PDB entry 9F62 | electron microscopy, 5.44 A resolution (low resolution: residue-level contacts below are approximate; hydrogen-bond / salt-bridge calls are withheld) | chains 5A and 5B of the 214 polymer chains in the assembly

== Chain 5A ==
Name: NADH:ubiquinone oxidoreductase 24 kD subunit
Organism: Chlamydomonas reinhardtii
Notes: EC 1.6.5.3
UniProtKB: Q6V9B3 (Q6V9B3_CHLRE); residues 1-282 here = UniProt positions 1-282
Chain sequence (282 residues; each row starts with the number of its first residue):
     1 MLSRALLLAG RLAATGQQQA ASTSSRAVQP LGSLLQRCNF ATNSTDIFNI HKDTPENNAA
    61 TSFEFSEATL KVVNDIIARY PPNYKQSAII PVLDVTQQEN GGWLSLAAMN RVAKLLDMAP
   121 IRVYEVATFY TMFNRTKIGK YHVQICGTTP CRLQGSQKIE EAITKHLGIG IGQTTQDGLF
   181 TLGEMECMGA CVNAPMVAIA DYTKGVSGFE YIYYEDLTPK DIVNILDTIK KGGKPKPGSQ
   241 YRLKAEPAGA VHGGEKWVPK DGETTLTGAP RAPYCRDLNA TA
Unresolved in the structure: 1-41, 281-282
Ion coordination: 2Fe-2S cluster Fe: C146, C151, C187, C191
Residues lining bound ligands: 2Fe-2S cluster (FES): C146, T148, P150, C151, C187, M188, G189, A190, C191, M196

== Chain 5B ==
Name: NADH dehydrogenase [ubiquinone] flavoprotein 1, mitochondrial
Organism: Chlamydomonas reinhardtii
Notes: EC 7.1.1.2
UniProtKB: A8ICJ1 (A8ICJ1_CHLRE); residues 1-484 here = UniProt positions 1-484
Chain sequence (484 residues; each row starts with the number of its first residue):
     1 MQRTGGLVSQ LAGAQLTGAL QELKTGVLLA FSTAAPAAGA PPPPPPPPAK TSFGGLKDED
    61 RIFQNIYGRH DLSIKGAMSR GDWYMTKEII GKGRDWIIDQ MKKSGLRGRG GAGFPSGLKW
   121 SFMPKASDGR PSYLVVNGDE SEPGTCKDRE IMRHEPHKLV EGCLMAGVAM GARAGYIYIR
   181 GEFVQERRAV ERAISEAYAK GFLGKNACGS GVDFDLMVHY GAGAYICGEE TALIESLEGK
   241 QGKPRLKPPF PAGVGLYGCP TTVTNVETVA VSPTILRRGP EWFSSFGRKN NAGTKLFCIS
   301 GHVNRPVTVE EEMSIPLKEL IERHAGGVRG GWDNLLAIIP GGSSVPLLPK KICDGVLMDF
   361 DALKEAQSGL GTAAVIVMDK STDVIDAIAR LSYFYKHESC GQCTPCREGT GWLYDIMTRM
   421 KKGDARLEEI DMLWEITKQI EGHTICALGD AAAWPVQGLI RHFRGEMEER IKSAGGKKKL
   481 AATA
Unresolved in the structure: 1-48, 484
Ion coordination: 4Fe-4S cluster Fe: C400, C403, C406, C446
Residues lining bound ligands:
  - FMN (flavin mononucleotide): G108, R109, G110, K119, N137, D139, E140, S141, E142, Y225, G228, E229, E230, V263, T264, N265, T268, A447, L448
  - 4Fe-4S cluster (SF4): I226, P244, S399, C400, G401, Q402, C403, C406, R407, T444, I445, C446, L448, G449

== Chain 5A / chain 5B interface ==
Contacting residue pairs (136; chain 5A residue first):
  T42(5A) - H397(5B)
  R79(5A) - Y176(5B)
  R79(5A) - V218(5B)
  Y80(5A) - Y176(5B)
  Y80(5A) - H219(5B)
  Y80(5A) - Y257(5B)
  Y84(5A) - Y257(5B)
  Q86(5A) - E238(5B)
  Q86(5A) - G239(5B)
  S87(5A) - H219(5B)
  S87(5A) - L237(5B)
  S87(5A) - E238(5B)
  S87(5A) - G239(5B)
  S87(5A) - Y257(5B)
  I89(5A) - G239(5B)
  I90(5A) - Y220(5B)
  I90(5A) - A222(5B)
  I90(5A) - S236(5B)
  P91(5A) - H219(5B)
  P91(5A) - Y220(5B)
  D94(5A) - Y220(5B)
  E125(5A) - Q241(5B)
  F129(5A) - Q241(5B)
  F129(5A) - G242(5B)
  Y130(5A) - A222(5B)
  Y130(5A) - S236(5B)
  Y130(5A) - K240(5B)
  Y130(5A) - G242(5B)
  T131(5A) - A222(5B)
  T131(5A) - G223(5B)
  T131(5A) - H397(5B)
  M132(5A) - G181(5B)
  M132(5A) - E182(5B)
  M132(5A) - A222(5B)
  M132(5A) - G223(5B)
  F133(5A) - A222(5B)
  G147(5A) - R390(5B)
  T148(5A) - P143(5B)
  T149(5A) - A387(5B)
  T149(5A) - R390(5B)
  T149(5A) - L391(5B)
  P150(5A) - I376(5B)
  R152(5A) - D386(5B)
  L153(5A) - H302(5B)
  L153(5A) - M378(5B)
  L153(5A) - T382(5B)
  Q154(5A) - G301(5B)
  Q154(5A) - R329(5B)
  E184(5A) - R390(5B)
  E186(5A) - R390(5B)
  E186(5A) - F394(5B)
  E186(5A) - E398(5B)
  C187(5A) - P143(5B)
  C187(5A) - R180(5B)
  M188(5A) - R180(5B)
  M188(5A) - E182(5B)
  M188(5A) - F183(5B)
  G189(5A) - C146(5B)
  G189(5A) - R149(5B)
  G189(5A) - R180(5B)
  C191(5A) - G144(5B)
  C191(5A) - S300(5B)
  V192(5A) - C146(5B)
  V192(5A) - I299(5B)
  V192(5A) - P306(5B)
  V192(5A) - V307(5B)
  V192(5A) - T308(5B)
  F209(5A) - R188(5B)
  Y211(5A) - E182(5B)
  Y211(5A) - V184(5B)
  Y211(5A) - Q185(5B)
  I212(5A) - Q185(5B)
  Y213(5A) - R149(5B)
  Y213(5A) - E182(5B)
  Y213(5A) - F183(5B)
  E215(5A) - R149(5B)
  R242(5A) - P306(5B)
  K244(5A) - Y67(5B)
  K244(5A) - R153(5B)
  K244(5A) - H154(5B)
  A245(5A) - Y67(5B)
  A245(5A) - E150(5B)
  A245(5A) - V307(5B)
  A245(5A) - T308(5B)
  E246(5A) - Y67(5B)
  P247(5A) - Y67(5B)
  P247(5A) - R305(5B)
  P247(5A) - V307(5B)
  A248(5A) - N304(5B)
  A248(5A) - R305(5B)
  G249(5A) - N304(5B)
  G249(5A) - P306(5B)
  A250(5A) - V303(5B)
  A250(5A) - N304(5B)
  A250(5A) - P306(5B)
  A250(5A) - R329(5B)
  V251(5A) - R329(5B)
  H252(5A) - R329(5B)
  G253(5A) - R329(5B)
  K260(5A) - R305(5B)
  D261(5A) - R305(5B)
  G262(5A) - R305(5B)
  E263(5A) - R305(5B)
  E263(5A) - R323(5B)
  E263(5A) - H324(5B)
  T264(5A) - R305(5B)
  T265(5A) - D58(5B)
  T265(5A) - R61(5B)
  T265(5A) - V309(5B)
  L266(5A) - D58(5B)
  L266(5A) - R61(5B)
  L266(5A) - F63(5B)
  L266(5A) - Q64(5B)
  L266(5A) - I66(5B)
  L266(5A) - R69(5B)
  G268(5A) - R69(5B)
  P270(5A) - H70(5B)
  R271(5A) - E59(5B)
  R271(5A) - Q64(5B)
  R271(5A) - R80(5B)
  R271(5A) - R278(5B)
  P273(5A) - M78(5B)
  P273(5A) - S79(5B)
  P273(5A) - G81(5B)
  Y274(5A) - Y84(5B)
  Y274(5A) - R277(5B)
  C275(5A) - R277(5B)
  R276(5A) - Q100(5B)
  R276(5A) - L276(5B)
  R276(5A) - R277(5B)
  R276(5A) - G279(5B)
  R276(5A) - P280(5B)
  L278(5A) - I89(5B)
  L278(5A) - K92(5B)
  L278(5A) - W96(5B)
  N279(5A) - K92(5B)
Also at the interface, not in a pair above, chain 5A (71 interface residues in all): N43, P81, V95, V126, M185, A190, N193, E210, T267
Also at the interface, not in a pair above, chain 5B (90 interface residues in all): M85, E88, Y133, E142, T145, Y178, E186, M217, G221, A224, I226, C227, K243, C298, V377

== In short ==
The interface between chain 5A and chain 5B involves 71 residues on one side and 90 on the other. Bound to
chain 5A: 2Fe-2S cluster. Ligands of chain 5B: flavin mononucleotide and 4Fe-4S cluster.
Chain 5A is NADH:ubiquinone oxidoreductase 24 kD subunit and chain 5B is NADH dehydrogenase [ubiquinone]
flavoprotein 1, mitochondrial, both from Chlamydomonas reinhardtii; the structure, Subtomogram average of the
Chlamydomonas reinhardtii mitochondrial respirasome I2 III4 IV6, was determined by electron microscopy (same
publication as 9F5X, 9F5Y, 9F5Z, 9F60 and 9F61).
